6NM5 - chains 1F and 2D of the 76 polymer chains in the assembly; structure by electron microscopy, 6.20 A resolution (low resolution: residue-level contacts below are approximate; hydrogen-bond / salt-bridge calls are withheld).

Chain 1F (and 2D):
Name: Type IV conjugative transfer system pilin TraA
From: Escherichia coli
Notes: chain 2D of this document is another copy of the same molecule, construct and numbering; everything in this record applies to it too
Reference sequence: A0A1Y2ZDR2 (A0A1Y2ZDR2_ECOLX); residues 6-70 here correspond to UniProt positions 30-94 (UniProt number = residue number + 24)
Chain sequence (65 residues; numbered 6 to 70; the number before each row is that of its first residue):
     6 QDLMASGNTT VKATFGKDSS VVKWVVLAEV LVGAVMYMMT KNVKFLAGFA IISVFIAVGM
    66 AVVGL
From the paper describing this entry:
  - mutagenesis - D23G: abolished binding to phage R17 (citing earlier work)
  - mutagenesis - A18E: abolished binding to R17 (citing earlier work)

Chain 1F / chain 2D interface:
Residue-residue contacts - 4 pairs, chain 1F then chain 2D:
  Ala-55(1F) / Thr-19(2D)
  Val-59(1F) / Thr-15(2D)
  Ala-62(1F) / Asn-13(2D)
  Ala-66(1F) / Asn-13(2D)
Interface residues without a listed pair, chain 1F (5 interface residues in all): Val-63
Interface residues without a listed pair, chain 2D (4 interface residues in all): Phe-20

Summary:
The interface between chain 1F and chain 2D involves 5 residues on one side and 4 on the other. The paper
reports that D23G of chain 1F abolishes binding to phage R17; A18E of chain 1F abolishes binding to R17.
Chain 1F and chain 2D are both Type IV conjugative transfer system pilin TraA (Escherichia coli); the
structure, F-pilus/MS2 Maturation protein complex, was determined by electron microscopy.
